Entry 7DBB (X-ray diffraction, 2.81 A resolution); this record covers chains A and B of the 6 polymer chains in the assembly.

[Chain A]
Molecule: Tubulin alpha-1B chain
From: Sus scrofa
UniProtKB: Q2XVP4 (TBA1B_PIG); numbering as in UniProt (aligned over 1-451)
Chain sequence (451 residues; numbered 1 to 451; the number before each row is that of its first residue):
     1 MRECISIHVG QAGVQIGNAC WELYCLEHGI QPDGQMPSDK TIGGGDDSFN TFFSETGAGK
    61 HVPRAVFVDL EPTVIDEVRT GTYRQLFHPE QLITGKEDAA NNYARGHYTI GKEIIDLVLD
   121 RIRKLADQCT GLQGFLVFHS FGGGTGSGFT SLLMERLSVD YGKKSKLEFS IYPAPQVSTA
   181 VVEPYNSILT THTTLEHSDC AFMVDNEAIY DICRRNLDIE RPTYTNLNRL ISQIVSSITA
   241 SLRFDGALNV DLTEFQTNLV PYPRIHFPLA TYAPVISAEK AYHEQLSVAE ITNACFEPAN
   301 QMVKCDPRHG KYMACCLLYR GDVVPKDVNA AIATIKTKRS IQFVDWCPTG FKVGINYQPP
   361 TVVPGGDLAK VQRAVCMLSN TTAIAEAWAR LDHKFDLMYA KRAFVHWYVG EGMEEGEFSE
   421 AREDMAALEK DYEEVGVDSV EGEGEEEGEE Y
Unresolved in the structure: 439-451
Ion coordination: Ca2+: D39, T41, G44, E55
Small-molecule neighbours:
  - GTP (guanosine-5'-triphosphate): G10, Q11, A12, Q15, I16, D69, D98, A99, A100, N101, S140, G142, G143, G144, T145, G146, I171, P173, V177, S178, T179, E183, N206, Y224, L227, N228, I231
  - H1F (5-phenyl-3-(3,4,5-trimethoxyphenyl)-3,4-dihydropyrazole-2-carbothioamide): T179, A180, V181
Swiss-Prot annotation at these positions:
  - motif: M1 to C4 (MREC motif)
  - active site: E254
  - binding site (GTP): G10, Q11, A12, Q15, E71, A99, S140, G143, G144, T145, G146, T179, E183, N206, Y224, N228, L252
  - binding site (Mg(2+)): E71
  - site: Y451 (Involved in polymerization)
  - modified residue: K40 (N6,N6,N6-trimethyllysine), S48 (Phosphoserine), S232 (Phosphoserine), Y282 (3'-nitrotyrosine), R339 (Omega-N-methylarginine), S439 (Phosphoserine), E443 (5-glutamyl polyglutamate), E445 (5-glutamyl polyglutamate), Y451 (3'-nitrotyrosine)
  - cross-link (Glycyl lysine isopeptide (Lys-Gly)): K326 (interchain with G-Cter in ubiquitin), K370 (interchain with G-Cter in ubiquitin)

[Chain B]
Molecule: Tubulin beta chain
From: Sus scrofa
UniProtKB: A0A287AGU7 (A0A287AGU7_PIG); the author numbering skips numbers that UniProt does not, so the offset changes along the chain: 1-42 = UniProt 1-42; 45-360 = UniProt 43-358; 369-455 = UniProt 359-445
Chain sequence (445 residues; each row starts with the number of its first residue; note: 10 numbers in that range are skipped by the numbering (no residue carries them; nothing is unmodelled there)):
     1 MREIVHIQAG QCGNQIGAKF WEVISDEHGI DPTGSYHGDS DL
    45 QLERINVYYN EATGNKYVPR AILVDLEPGT MDSVRSGPFG QIFRPDNFVF GQSGAGNNWA
   105 KGHYTEGAEL VDSVLDVVRK ESESCDCLQG FQLTHSLGGG TGSGMGTLLI SKIREEYPDR
   165 IMNTFSVMPS PKVSDTVVEP YNATLSVHQL VENTDETYCI DNEALYDICF RTLKLTTPTY
   225 GDLNHLVSAT MSGVTTCLRF PGQLNADLRK LAVNMVPFPR LHFFMPGFAP LTSRGSQQYR
   285 ALTVPELTQQ MFDSKNMMAA CDPRHGRYLT VAAIFRGRMS MKEVDEQMLN VQNKNSSYFV
   345 EWIPNNVKTA VCDIPP
   369 RGLKMSATFI GNSTAIQELF KRISEQFTAM FRRKAFLHWY TGEGMDEMEF TEAESNMNDL
   429 VSEYQQYQDA TADEQGEFEE EEGEDEA
Unresolved in the structure: 279-281, 439-455
Ion coordination: Mg2+: Q11 (together with GDP); Ca2+ near E113 (its only coordinating residue here)
Small-molecule neighbours:
  - GDP (guanosine-5'-diphosphate): G10, Q11, C12, Q15, I16, D69, N101, S140, G142, G143, G144, T145, G146, V171, P173, V177, D179, E183, N206, L209, Y224, L227, N228
  - H1F (5-phenyl-3-(3,4,5-trimethoxyphenyl)-3,4-dihydropyrazole-2-carbothioamide): V238, C241, L242, L248, A250, D251, K254, L255, N258, M259, T314, V315, A316, A317, I318, N349, N350, V351, K352, T353, A354, I378

[Chain A / chain B interface]
Contacting residue pairs (46; chain A residue first):
  K96(A) - M1(B)
  K96(A) - D130(B)  hydrogen bond (side chain-backbone)
  E97(A) - M1(B)
  E97(A) - C131(B)
  E97(A) - R164(B)  salt bridge
  D98(A) - K254(B)  salt bridge
  A100(A) - R253(B)
  A100(A) - K254(B)
  A100(A) - V257(B)
  N101(A) - K254(B)
  N101(A) - N258(B)  hydrogen bond
  R105(A) - R253(B)
  P175(A) - N349(B)
  S178(A) - K352(B)  hydrogen bond
  T179(A) - N258(B)
  A180(A) - N258(B)
  A180(A) - K352(B)
  V181(A) - N258(B)  hydrogen bond (backbone-side chain)
  V181(A) - I347(B)  hydrophobic
  V181(A) - P348(B)
  V181(A) - N349(B)
  E220(A) - K326(B)  salt bridge
  R221(A) - D329(B)  salt bridge
  Y224(A) - Q247(B)
  K394(A) - N349(B)  hydrogen bond
  L397(A) - W346(B)
  M398(A) - W346(B)
  M398(A) - P348(B)
  K401(A) - F262(B)
  K401(A) - W346(B)
  K401(A) - A438(B)
  R402(A) - F262(B)
  A403(A) - P261(B)
  A403(A) - F262(B)  hydrophobic
  F404(A) - V257(B)
  F404(A) - N258(B)
  F404(A) - V260(B)
  F404(A) - P261(B)  hydrogen bond (backbone-backbone)
  F404(A) - I347(B)  hydrophobic
  H406(A) - V260(B)
  H406(A) - P261(B)  hydrogen bond (side chain-backbone)
  H406(A) - F262(B)
  H406(A) - P263(B)
  W407(A) - A256(B)
  W407(A) - V257(B)
  W407(A) - V260(B)  hydrogen bond (side chain-backbone)
Also at the interface, not in a pair above, chain A (26 interface residues in all): V182, Y210, T223
Also at the interface, not in a pair above, chain B (28 interface residues in all): L248, D251, T314, M325, E345, N350

[Summary]
Chain A and chain B form an interface of 26 and 28 residues respectively, with 8 hydrogen bonds and 4 salt
bridges. Polar pairs include E97(A)-R164(B), D98(A)-K254(B) and E220(A)-K326(B). Compound H1F is bound between
chain A and chain B. Ligands of chain A: GTP.
Chain A is Tubulin alpha-1B chain and chain B is Tubulin beta chain, both from Sus scrofa; the structure, SSE
in complex with tubulin, was determined by X-ray diffraction.
